3GPU - chains A and C of the 3 polymer chains in the assembly; structure by X-ray diffraction, 1.62 A resolution.

== Chain A ==
Protein: DNA glycosylase
Source organism: Geobacillus stearothermophilus
Notes: EC 4.2.99.18
UniProtKB: P84131 (P84131_BACST); numbering as in UniProt; present here: 2-216, 234-274
Sequence (256 residues; numbered 2 to 274; 17 numbers in that range are skipped by the numbering (no residue carries them; nothing is unmodelled there); the number before each row is that of its first residue):
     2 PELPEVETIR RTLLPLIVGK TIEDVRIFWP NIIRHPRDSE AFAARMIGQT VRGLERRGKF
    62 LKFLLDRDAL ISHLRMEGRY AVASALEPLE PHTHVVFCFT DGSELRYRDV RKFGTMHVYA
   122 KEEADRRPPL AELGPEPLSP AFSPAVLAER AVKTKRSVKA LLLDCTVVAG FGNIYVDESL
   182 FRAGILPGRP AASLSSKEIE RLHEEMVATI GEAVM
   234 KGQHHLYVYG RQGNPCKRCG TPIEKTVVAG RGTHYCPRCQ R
Not modelled in the structure: 234-238
Construct notes: conflict Glu3 (Gln in P84131); engineered mutation Cys166 (Gln in P84131)
Bound ions: Zn2+: Cys249, Cys252, Cys269, Cys272
What the authors report for this chain:
  - binding site for the 16-nt DNA strand (chain C): Phe114 (from molecular simulation)
  - binding site for the 16-nt DNA strand: Arg112 (from molecular simulation)

== Chain C ==
Molecule: 16-nt DNA strand
Sequence (16 nucleotides; row label = number of the first residue in the row):
     1 TGCGTCCGAG TCTACC
Not modelled in the structure: 1-3, 16
Modified positions: 8OG (8-oxo-2'-deoxy-guanosine-5'-monophosphate) at position 8

== Interface between chain A and chain C ==
Pairs across the interface - 19 pairs, chain A then chain C:
  Lys60(A) with DA9(C), phosphate contact; DG10(C), phosphate contact
  Phe61(A) with DG10(C), sugar contact
  His74(A) with DA9(C), hydrogen bond to the phosphate; DG10(C), salt bridge to the phosphate
  Arg76(A) with DA9(C), hydrogen bond to the base; DG10(C), hydrogen bond to the sugar
  Met77(A) with 8OG_8(C), base contact
  Arg112(A) with 8OG_8(C), base contact
  Phe114(A) with 8OG_8(C), base contact; DA9(C), base contact
  Pro129(A) with DC12(C), phosphate contact
  Pro130(A) with DT11(C), phosphate contact
  Gly173(A) with DA9(C), phosphate contact
  Asn174(A) with DA9(C), hydrogen bond to the phosphate
  Gly263(A) with 8OG_8(C), phosphate contact
  Arg264(A) with 8OG_8(C), phosphate contact; DA9(C), salt bridge to the phosphate
  Gly265(A) with 8OG_8(C), hydrogen bond to the phosphate
Other interface residues (no listed pair), chain A (17 interface residues in all): Leu164, Cys166, Gly171

== Overview ==
Chain A and chain C form an interface of 17 and 5 residues respectively; the contacts include 5 hydrogen bonds
and 2 salt bridges. Among the polar pairs are Arg76(A)-DA9(C), Arg76(A)-DG10(C) and His74(A)-DA9(C). From the
paper: a binding site for the 16-nt DNA strand (chain C) at Phe114(A); a binding site for the 16-nt DNA strand
at Arg112(A).
Here chain A is DNA glycosylase (Geobacillus stearothermophilus) and chain C is a 16-nt DNA strand. Entry 3GPU
(MutM encountering an intrahelical 8-oxoguanine (oxoG) lesion in EC4-loop deletion complex) was determined by
X-ray diffraction, deposited together with 3GO8, 3GP1, 3GPP, 3GPX, 3GPY, 3GQ3 and 3GQ4.
